8DCY - chains A and B of the 3 polymer chains in the assembly; structure by X-ray diffraction, 3.62 A resolution.

Chain A:
Molecule: 13G8 Heavy Chain
Organism: Mus musculus
Amino-acid sequence (233 residues; numbered 1 to 233; the number before each row is that of its first residue):
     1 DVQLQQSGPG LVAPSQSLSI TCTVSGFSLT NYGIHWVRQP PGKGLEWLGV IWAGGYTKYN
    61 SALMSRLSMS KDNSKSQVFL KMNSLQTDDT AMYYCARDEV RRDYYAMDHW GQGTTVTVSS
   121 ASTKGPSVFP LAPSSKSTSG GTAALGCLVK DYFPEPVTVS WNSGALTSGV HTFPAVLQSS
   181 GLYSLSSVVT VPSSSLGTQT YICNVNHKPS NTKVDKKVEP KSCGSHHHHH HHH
Not modelled in the structure: 1, 8, 15-19, 26-27, 68, 71-72, 81-82, 120, 166-167, 220-233
Cystine bridges: C22-C95, C147-C203

Chain B:
Molecule: 13G8 Light Chain
Organism: Mus musculus
Amino-acid sequence (213 residues; each row starts with the number of its first residue):
     1 DIQMTQSPAI LSASPGEKVT MTCWASSGVS YMHWYQQKPG SSPKPWIFAT SNLASGVPAR
    61 FSGSGSGTSY SLTISRVEAE DAATYYCQQW SFNPLTFGAG TKLEIKRTVA APSVFIFPPS
   121 DEQLKSGTAS VVCLLNNFYP REAKVQWKVD NALQSGNSQE SVTEQDSKDS TYSLSSTLTL
   181 SKADYEKHKV YACEVTHQGL SSPVTKSFNR GEC
Not modelled in the structure: 130, 148, 211-213
Cystine bridges: C23-C87, C133-C193

Interface between chain A and chain B:
Contacting residue pairs - 59 pairs, chain A then chain B:
  Q39(A) with Q37(B), hydrogen bond; Y86(B)
  K43(A) with Y86(B), hydrogen bond (backbone-side chain); K102(B)
  L45(A) with Y86(B), hydrophobic; F97(B), hydrophobic
  W47(A) with L95(B)
  Y94(A) with Q37(B); S42(B); P43(B)
  R101(A) with F48(B)
  D103(A) with Y31(B); F48(B); A49(B)
  Y104(A) with Y31(B), hydrogen bond (backbone-side chain); H33(B); W90(B)
  Y105(A) with Y31(B); H33(B); W90(B); L95(B), hydrophobic
  A106(A) with Y35(B)
  M107(A) with Y35(B), hydrogen bond (backbone-side chain); P45(B)
  D108(A) with P45(B)
  W110(A) with P43(B)
  G111(A) with S42(B)
  Q112(A) with S42(B), hydrogen bond
  F129(A) with S120(B); E122(B); Q123(B)
  P130(A) with S120(B); E122(B); Q123(B)
  L131(A) with F117(B)
  A132(A) with F117(B)
  S135(A) with F115(B)
  A144(A) with F115(B), hydrophobic; F117(B), hydrophobic
  L148(A) with Q123(B)
  H171(A) with N136(B); N137(B), hydrogen bond; T163(B); S173(B)
  F173(A) with L134(B), hydrophobic; S161(B); V162(B); T163(B); S173(B); L174(B); S175(B)
  P174(A) with S161(B), hydrogen bond (backbone-side chain); V162(B)
  V176(A) with Q159(B); E160(B)
  Q178(A) with Q159(B)
  V188(A) with L134(B), hydrophobic
  T190(A) with N136(B)
  E219(A) with D121(B)
Also at the interface, not in a pair above, chain A (37 interface residues in all): V37, P133, K136, T142, L145, S184, K216
Also at the interface, not in a pair above, chain B (38 interface residues in all): S41, S91, G98, I116, V132, D166, K206

Overview:
37 residues of chain A and 38 residues of chain B are in contact, with 7 hydrogen bonds. Polar pairs include
Q39(A)-Q37(B), K43(A)-Y86(B) and Y104(A)-Y31(B).
Chain A is 13G8 Heavy Chain and chain B is 13G8 Light Chain, both from Mus musculus; the structure, CCHFV GP38
Hoti/Kosovo bound with 13G8 Fab, was determined by X-ray diffraction together with 8DC5 and 8DDK from the same
study.
